PDB entry 6YJ4 | electron microscopy, 2.70 A resolution | chains N and O of the 42 polymer chains in the assembly

# Chain N
Protein: NADH dehydrogenase subunit 2
From: Yarrowia lipolytica
Notes: EC 1.6.5.3
UniProt: S5U4R9 (S5U4R9_YARLL); residues 1-469 here = UniProt positions 1-469
Sequence (469 residues; numbered 1 to 469; the number before each row is that of its first residue):
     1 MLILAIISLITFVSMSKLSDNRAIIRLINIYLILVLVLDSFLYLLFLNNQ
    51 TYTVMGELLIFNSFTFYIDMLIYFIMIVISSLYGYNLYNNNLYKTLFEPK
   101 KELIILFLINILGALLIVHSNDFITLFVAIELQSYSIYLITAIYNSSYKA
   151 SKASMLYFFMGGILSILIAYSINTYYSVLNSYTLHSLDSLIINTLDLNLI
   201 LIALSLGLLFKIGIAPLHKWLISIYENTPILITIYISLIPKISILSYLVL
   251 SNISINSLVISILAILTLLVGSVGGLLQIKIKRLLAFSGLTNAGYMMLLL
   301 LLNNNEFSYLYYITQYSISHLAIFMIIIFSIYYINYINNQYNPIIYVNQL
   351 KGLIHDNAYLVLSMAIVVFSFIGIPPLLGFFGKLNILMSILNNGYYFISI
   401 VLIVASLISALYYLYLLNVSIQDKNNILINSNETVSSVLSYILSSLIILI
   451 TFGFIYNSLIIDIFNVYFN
Modified / non-standard residues: M1 (N-formylmethionine; FME)
Residues lining bound ligands:
  - 1,2-Distearoyl-sn-glycerophosphoethanolamine (3PE), molecule 1: I163, I166, L167, Y170, N198, L199, I202, A203, L206, N256, S257, L258, V259
  - 1,2-Distearoyl-sn-glycerophosphoethanolamine (3PE), molecule 2: P216, I262, L263, I265, L266, L269, F397, V401
  - 1,2-Distearoyl-sn-glycerophosphoethanolamine (3PE), molecule 3: I354, A358, Y359, L362, A365, I366, F369
  - 1,2-Distearoyl-sn-glycerophosphoethanolamine (3PE), molecule 4: F397, V404, I408
  - diundecyl phosphatidyl choline (PLC), molecule 1: S40, Y43, S63, Y67, M70, L71, F74, F307, L310, Y311, T314, L449, G453, Y456, I460, I463, F464, Y467, F468
  - diundecyl phosphatidyl choline (PLC), molecule 2: L407, I408, L411, N418
  - diundecyl phosphatidyl choline (PLC), molecule 3: S437, V438, Y441

# Chain O
Protein: Subunit NUXM of NADH:Ubiquinone Oxidoreductase (Complex I)
From: Yarrowia lipolytica
UniProt: A0A1D8NKB4 (A0A1D8NKB4_YARLL); residues 1-169 here = UniProt positions 1-169
Sequence (169 residues; each row starts with the number of its first residue):
     1 MSSSTPLVKTSVNYSYGDYPLIDADPHFKRVVGYMRPSDYGVIGLATAAL
    51 PAGICFAEWLDPVKGKFARPSVKFLRVATMLGFAVGFGAAYARSSLRFFG
   101 VTENAREYKKDEAQMAARKAAGLEPYGTSSLTPELQEIAAKNSAHSIAGL
   151 FIFPWFNFVNHPYHGREQK
Unresolved in the structure: 1
Residues lining bound ligands: diundecyl phosphatidyl choline (PLC): F56, W59, L60

# Chain N / chain O interface
Pairs across the interface (80; chain N residue first):
  M1(N) with A84(O); V85(O); L150(O), hydrogen bond (backbone-backbone); F151(O); I152(O); F153(O); P154(O)
  L2(N) with F151(O); I152(O), hydrogen bond (backbone-backbone)
  I3(N) with I152(O), hydrogen bond (backbone-backbone); F153(O), hydrophobic
  L4(N) with A84(O), hydrophobic
  S8(N) with L81(O)
  F12(N) with K73(O); F74(O), hydrophobic; V77(O), hydrophobic
  M15(N) with K73(O)
  S16(N) with K73(O), hydrogen bond
  D20(N) with K73(O), salt bridge; F74(O)
  R22(N) with V63(O)
  A23(N) with F74(O), hydrophobic
  R26(N) with A57(O); E58(O), salt bridge; D61(O), salt bridge; P62(O); V63(O)
  L27(N) with I54(O), hydrophobic; F74(O); L81(O), hydrophobic
  Y31(N) with L50(O), hydrophobic; L81(O), hydrophobic; V85(O), hydrophobic
  L34(N) with A46(O); A49(O), hydrophobic; L50(O), hydrophobic
  V35(N) with V85(O), hydrophobic
  L38(N) with A46(O), hydrophobic; V85(O), hydrophobic
  D39(N) with G88(O); A89(O), hydrogen bond (side chain-backbone); L150(O); F151(O)
  S40(N) with F151(O)
  F41(N) with A89(O); A92(O), hydrophobic; R93(O); L96(O), hydrophobic
  L42(N) with L96(O), hydrophobic; I147(O); F151(O), hydrophobic
  L44(N) with V101(O), hydrophobic
  L45(N) with F99(O), hydrophobic
  Q50(N) with Y14(O), hydrogen bond
  Y52(N) with Y16(O); H145(O)
  V54(N) with H145(O); S146(O)
  M55(N) with K141(O); N142(O); F153(O), hydrophobic; W155(O), hydrophobic
  G56(N) with K141(O), hydrogen bond (backbone-backbone); N142(O)
  L59(N) with F153(O), hydrophobic
  F61(N) with A148(O); G149(O)
  F66(N) with F151(O), hydrophobic
  D69(N) with F151(O)
  Y73(N) with F151(O), hydrogen bond (side chain-backbone)
  Y85(N) with A57(O); D61(O)
  N86(N) with D61(O); V63(O)
  N89(N) with V63(O)
  K94(N) with V63(O), hydrogen bond (side chain-backbone)
  L112(N) with I152(O), hydrophobic
  H119(N) with I152(O)
  S436(N) with D61(O), hydrogen bond
  S437(N) with L60(O)
Also at the interface, not in a pair above, chain N (50 interface residues in all): I24, I30, L36, F46, T53, M70, L115, L116, V438
Also at the interface, not in a pair above, chain O (43 interface residues in all): V42, G53, K64, A78, A144

# Overview
The interface between chain N and chain O involves 50 residues on one side and 43 on the other; the contacts
include 10 hydrogen bonds and 3 salt bridges. Among the polar pairs are D20(N)-K73(O), R26(N)-E58(O) and
R26(N)-D61(O).
Here chain N is NADH dehydrogenase subunit 2 and chain O is Subunit NUXM of NADH:Ubiquinone Oxidoreductase
(Complex I), both from Yarrowia lipolytica. Entry 6YJ4 (Structure of Yarrowia lipolytica complex I at 2.7 A)
was determined by electron microscopy.
